PDB entry 1ZCU | X-ray diffraction, 2.00 A resolution | chain A

== Chain A ==
Protein: Glycogenin-1
From: Oryctolagus cuniculus
Notes: EC 2.4.1.186
UniProt: P13280 (GLYG_RABIT); residues 0-332 here = UniProt positions 0-332
Sequence (353 residues; row label = number of the first residue in the row; numbers below 1 keep their minus sign (Met-20 is residue -20)):
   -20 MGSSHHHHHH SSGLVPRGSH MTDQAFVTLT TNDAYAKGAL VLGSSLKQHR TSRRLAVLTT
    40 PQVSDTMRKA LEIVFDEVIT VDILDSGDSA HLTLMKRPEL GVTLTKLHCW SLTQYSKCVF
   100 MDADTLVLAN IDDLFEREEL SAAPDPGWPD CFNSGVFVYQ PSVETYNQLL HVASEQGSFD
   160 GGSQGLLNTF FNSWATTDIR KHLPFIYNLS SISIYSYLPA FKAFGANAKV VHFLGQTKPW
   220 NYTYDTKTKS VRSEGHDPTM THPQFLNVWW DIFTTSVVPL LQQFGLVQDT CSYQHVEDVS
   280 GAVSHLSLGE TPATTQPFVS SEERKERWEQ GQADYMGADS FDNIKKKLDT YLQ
Not modelled in the structure: -20 to -1, 233-238, 266-332
Construct notes: cloning artifact (-20 to -1); engineered mutation Ser162 (Asp in P13280)
What the authors report for this chain:
  - mutagenesis - D162S: abolished catalytic activity on self-glucosylation
  - mutagenesis - D159N (4 to 14-fold), D159S (4 to 14-fold), D162S (at least 190-fold): decreased catalytic activity (UDP-glucose hydrolytic activity)
  - conformationally variable residues (order/disorder transition): Tyr194, Glu233 to Thr240
  - contacts within the chain: Lys85-Ser162
  - catalytic residues: Asp159
  - post-translational modification sites: Tyr194 (citing earlier work)
  - mutagenesis - D159N (260-fold): decreased catalytic activity on trans-glucosylation
  - mutagenesis - D159S: abolished catalytic activity on trans-glucosylation

== In short ==
From the paper: the catalytic residue Asp159; D159N, D159S and D162S reduce catalytic activity (UDP-glucose
hydrolytic activity).
Chain A is Glycogenin-1 (Oryctolagus cuniculus); the structure, apo form of the 162S mutant of glycogenin, was
determined by X-ray diffraction, deposited together with 1ZCT, 1ZCV and 1ZCY.
